3QT1 - chains C and L of the 12 polymer chains in the assembly; structure by X-ray diffraction, 4.30 A resolution (low resolution: residue-level contacts below are approximate; hydrogen-bond / salt-bridge calls are withheld).

Chain C:
Protein: DNA-directed RNA polymerase II subunit RPB3
Source organism: Saccharomyces cerevisiae
Notes: EC 2.7.7.6
UniProtKB: P16370 (RPB3_YEAST); residue numbers follow UniProt; this construct covers 1-318
Chain sequence (318 residues; numbered 1 to 318; the number before each row is that of its first residue):
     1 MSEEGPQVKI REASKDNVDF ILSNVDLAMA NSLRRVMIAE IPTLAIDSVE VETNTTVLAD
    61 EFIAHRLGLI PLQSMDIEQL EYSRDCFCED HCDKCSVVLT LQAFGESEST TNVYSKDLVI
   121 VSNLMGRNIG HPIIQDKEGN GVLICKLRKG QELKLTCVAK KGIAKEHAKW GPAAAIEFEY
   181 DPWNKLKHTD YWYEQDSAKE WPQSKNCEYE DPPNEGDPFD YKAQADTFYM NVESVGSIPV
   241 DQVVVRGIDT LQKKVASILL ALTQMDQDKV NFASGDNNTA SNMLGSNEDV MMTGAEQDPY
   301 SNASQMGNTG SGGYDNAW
Disordered / not traced: 1-2, 269-318
Curated features (UniProtKB/Swiss-Prot):
  - binding site (Zn(2+)): Cys-86, Cys-88, Cys-92, Cys-95
  - modified residue: Ser-2 (N-acetylserine)
  - natural variant: Ala-30 (A30D: In mutant RPB3-1)
  - mutagenesis: Lys-9 (K9E: Transcript termination readthrough)
Bound ions: Zn2+: Cys-86, Cys-88, Cys-92, Cys-95

Chain L:
Protein: DNA-directed RNA polymerases I, II, and III subunit RPABC4
Source organism: Saccharomyces cerevisiae
Notes: EC 2.7.7.6
UniProtKB: P40422 (RPAB4_YEAST); residue numbers follow UniProt; this construct covers 1-70
Chain sequence (70 residues; numbered 1 to 70; the number before each row is that of its first residue):
     1 MSREGFQIPT NLDAAAAGTS QARTATLKYI CAECSSKLSL SRTDAVRCKD CGHRILLKAR
    61 TKRLVQFEAR
Disordered / not traced: 1-24
Curated features (UniProtKB/Swiss-Prot):
  - zinc finger: Cys-31 to Cys-51 (C4-type)
  - binding site (Zn(2+)): Cys-31, Cys-34, Cys-48, Cys-51
Bound ions: Zn2+: Cys-31, Cys-34, Cys-48, Cys-51

Chain C / chain L interface:
Residue-residue contacts (27):
  Ile-46(C) / Ala-69(L)
  Asp-47(C) / Phe-67(L)
  Asp-47(C) / Glu-68(L)
  Asp-47(C) / Ala-69(L)
  Asp-47(C) / Arg-70(L)
  Ser-48(C) / Gln-66(L)
  Ser-48(C) / Phe-67(L)
  Val-49(C) / Val-65(L)
  Val-49(C) / Gln-66(L)
  Val-49(C) / Phe-67(L)
  Glu-50(C) / Val-65(L)
  Val-51(C) / Arg-60(L)
  Val-51(C) / Leu-64(L)
  Val-51(C) / Val-65(L)
  Val-51(C) / Phe-67(L)
  Glu-52(C) / Arg-60(L)
  Asp-60(C) / Arg-60(L)
  Asp-60(C) / Phe-67(L)
  Glu-61(C) / Phe-67(L)
  Ala-64(C) / Phe-67(L)
  His-65(C) / Arg-70(L)
  Gly-68(C) / Ala-69(L)
  Glu-166(C) / Arg-70(L)
  His-167(C) / Ala-69(L)
  His-167(C) / Arg-70(L)
  Lys-169(C) / Ala-69(L)
  Trp-170(C) / Arg-70(L)
Interface residues without a listed pair, chain C (17 interface residues in all): Asn-54

In short:
17 residues of chain C and 8 residues of chain L are in contact. Cys-86(C), Cys-88(C), Cys-92(C) and Cys-95(C)
coordinate Zn2+. Curated annotation (UniProt) lists 4 Zn2+-binding residues and one mutagenesis site on chain
C; 4 Zn2+-binding residues on chain L.
Chain C is DNA-directed RNA polymerase II subunit RPB3 and chain L is DNA-directed RNA polymerases I, II, and
III subunit RPABC4, both from Saccharomyces cerevisiae; the structure, RNA polymerase II variant containing A
Chimeric RPB9-C11 subunit, was determined by X-ray diffraction.
